Entry 4DV1 (X-ray diffraction, 3.85 A resolution); this record covers chains A and H of the 21 polymer chains in the assembly.

Chain A:
Molecule: 16S rRNA
Source organism: Thermus thermophilus
Sequence (1522 nucleotides; numbered 0 to 1544 plus 19 insertion-coded residues; 42 numbers in that range are skipped by the numbering (no residue carries them; nothing is unmodelled there); the number before each row is that of its first residue; a row labelled like 190A-190L holds insertion residues (190A, then the next letters in order); numbering starts at 0):
     0 UUUGUUGGAG AGUUUGAUCC GGGCUCAGGG UGAACGCUGG CGGCGUGCCU AAGACAUGCA
    60 AGUCGUGCGG G
    73 CCGCGGGGUU UU
    88 ACUCCG
    95 UGGUC
   101 AGCGGCGGAC GGGUGAGUAA CGCGUGGGU
  129A G
   130 ACCUACCCGG AAGAGGGGGA CAACCCGGGG AAACUCGGGC UAAUCCCCCA UGUGGACCCG
   190 C
190A-190L CCCUUGGGGUGU
   191 GUCCAAAGGG CUUU
   216 GCCCGCUUCC GGAUGGGCCC GCGUCCCAUC AGCUAGUUGG UGGGGUAAUG GCCCACCAAG
   276 GCGACGACGG GUAGCCGGUC UGAGAGGAUG GCCGGCCACA GGGGCACUGA GACACGGGCC
   336 CCACUCCUAC GGGAGGCAGC AGUUAGGAAU CUUCCGCAAU GGGCGCAAGC CUGACGGAGC
   396 GACGCCGCUU GGAGGAAGAA GCCCUUCGGG GUGUAAACUC CUGAA
   442 CCCGGGACGA AACCCCCGAC GA
   474 GGGGACUGAC GGUACCGGG
   494 GUAAUAGCGC CGGCCAACUC CGUGCCAGCA GCCGCGGUAA UACGGAGGGC GCGAGCGUUA
   554 CCCGGAUUCA CUGGGCGUAA AGGGCGUGUA GGCGGCCUGG GGCGUCCCAU GUGAAAGACC
   614 ACGGCUCAAC CGUGGGGGAG CGUGGGAUAC GCUCAGGCUA GACGGUGGGA GAGGGUGGUG
   674 GAAUUCCCGG AGUAGCGGUG AAAUGCGCAG AUACCGGGAG GAACGCCGAU GGCGAAGGCA
   734 GCCACCUGGU CCACCCGUGA CGCUGAGGCG CGAAAGCGUG GGGAGCAAAC CGGAUUAGAU
   794 ACCCGGGUAG UCCACGCCCU AAACGAUGCG CGCUAGGUCU CUGGGUCU
   848 CCUGGGGGCC GAAGCUAACG CGUUAAGCGC GCCGCCUGGG GAGUACGGCC GCAAGGCUGA
   908 AACUCAAAGG AAUUGACGGG GGCCCGCACA AGCGGUGGAG CAUGUGGUUU AAUUCGAAGX
   968 AACGCGAAGA ACCUUACCAG GCCUUGACAU GCUAGG
 1003A G
  1004 AACCCGGGUG AAAGCCUGGG GUGCCCC
1030A-1030D GCGA
  1031 GGGGAGCCCU AGCACAGGUG CUGCAUGGCC GUCGUCAGCU CGUGCCGUGA GGUGUUGGGU
  1091 UAAGUCCCGC AACGAGCGCA ACCCCCGCCG UUAGUUGCCA GCGGUUCGGC CGGGCACUCU
  1151 AACGGGACUG CCCGCGAAA
  1171 GCGGGAGGAA GGAGGGGACG ACGUCUGGUC AGCAUGGCCC UUACGGCCUG GGCGACACAC
  1231 GUGCUACAAU GCCCACUACA AAGCGAUGCC ACCCGGCAAC GGGGAGCUAA UCGCAAAAAG
  1291 GUGGGCCCAG UUCGGAUUGG GGUCUGCAAC CCGACCCCAU GAAGCCGGAA UCGCUAGUAA
  1351 UCGCGGAUCA G
 1361A C
  1362 CAUGCCGCGG UGAAUACGUU CCCGGGCCUU GUACACACXG CCXGUXACGC CAUGGGAGCG
  1422 GGCUCUACCC GAAGUCGCCG GG
  1446 AGCCUACGGG
  1459 CAGGCGCCGA GGGUAGGGCC CGUGACUGGG GCGAAGUCGU AACAAGGUAG CUGUACCGGA
  1519 AGGUGCGGCU GGAUCCACUC CUUUCU
Not modelled in the structure: 0-4, 1534-1538
Construct notes: engineered mutation G20 (U666 in M26923.1); conflict C1534 (A2157 in M26923.1), A1535 (C2158 in M26923.1)
Modified positions: PSU (pseudouridine-5'-monophosphate) at position 516, 7MG (7N-methyl-8-hydroguanosine-5'-monophosphate) at position 527, M2G (N2-dimethylguanosine-5'-monophosphate) at position 966, 5MC (5-methylcytidine-5'-monophosphate) at position 967, 2MG (2N-methylguanosine-5'-monophosphate) at position 1207, 5MC (5-methylcytidine-5'-monophosphate) at position 1400, 4OC (4n,o2'-methylcytidine-5'-monophosphate) at position 1402, 5MC (5-methylcytidine-5'-monophosphate) at position 1404, 5MC (5-methylcytidine-5'-monophosphate) at position 1407, UR3 (3-methyluridine-5'-monophoshate) at position 1498, MA6 (6N-dimethyladenosine-5'-monophoshate) at position 1518, MA6 (6N-dimethyladenosine-5'-monophoshate) at position 1519, PSU (pseudouridine-5'-monophosphate) at position 1540, PSU (pseudouridine-5'-monophosphate) at position 1541
Metal / ion sites: Mg2+ site 1 near U5 (its only coordinating residue here); Mg2+ site 2 near G6 (its only coordinating residue here); Mg2+ site 3 near G21 (its only coordinating residue here); Mg2+ site 4: C48, G115; Mg2+ site 5 near A53 (its only coordinating residue here); Mg2+ site 6: C58, A59, U387; Mg2+ site 7 near G105 (its only coordinating residue here); Mg2+ site 8 near G107 (its only coordinating residue here); Mg2+ site 9: A109, G331; Mg2+ site 10 near A109 (its only coordinating residue here); Mg2+ site 11 near G111 (its only coordinating residue here); Mg2+ site 12: G117, G289; 91 more Mg2+ sites not listed
Small-molecule neighbours: streptomycin (SRY): U12, U14, C526, 7MG_527, C912, A913, A914, A915, C1490, G1491

Chain H:
Protein: ribosomal protein S8
Source organism: Thermus thermophilus
UniProtKB: Q5SHQ2 (RS8_THET8); numbering as in UniProt (aligned over 1-138)
Amino-acid sequence (138 residues; row label = number of the first residue in the row):
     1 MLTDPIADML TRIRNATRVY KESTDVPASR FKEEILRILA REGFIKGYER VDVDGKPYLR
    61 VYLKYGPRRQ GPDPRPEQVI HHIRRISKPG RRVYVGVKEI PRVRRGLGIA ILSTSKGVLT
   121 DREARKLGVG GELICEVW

Interface between chain A and chain H:
Contacting residue pairs - 71 pairs, chain A then chain H:
  C564(A) - Arg91(H)  hydrogen bond to the sugar
  C586(A) - Pro89(H)  phosphate contact
  C586(A) - Gly90(H)  sugar contact
  G587(A) - Thr3(H)  sugar contact
  G587(A) - Pro89(H)  phosphate contact
  G587(A) - Arg92(H)  salt bridge to the phosphate
  G588(A) - Met1(H)  sugar contact
  G588(A) - Pro5(H)  phosphate contact
  C589(A) - Pro5(H)  phosphate contact
  C589(A) - Ala28(H)  sugar contact
  C589(A) - Ser29(H)  phosphate contact
  C590(A) - Ser29(H)  phosphate contact
  C590(A) - Arg30(H)  hydrogen bond to the phosphate
  U591(A) - Arg30(H)  salt bridge to the phosphate
  G597(A) - Tyr94(H)  hydrogen bond to the base
  U598(A) - Tyr94(H)  sugar contact
  C599(A) - Val95(H)  sugar contact
  C599(A) - Gly96(H)  phosphate contact
  C599(A) - Ser115(H)  base contact
  C599(A) - Val129(H)  sugar contact
  C599(A) - Gly130(H)  hydrogen bond to the sugar
  C599(A) - Gly131(H)  sugar contact
  C600(A) - Gly96(H)  phosphate contact
  C600(A) - Val97(H)  hydrogen bond to the phosphate
  C600(A) - Gly128(H)  sugar contact
  G631(A) - Lys98(H)  salt bridge to the phosphate
  A640(A) - Ser115(H)  hydrogen bond to the sugar
  A640(A) - Lys116(H)  sugar contact
  U641(A) - Ser115(H)  sugar contact
  A642(A) - Phe31(H)  sugar contact
  A642(A) - Ser113(H)  hydrogen bond to the base
  A642(A) - Thr114(H)  hydrogen bond to the base
  A642(A) - Ser115(H)  base contact
  C643(A) - Phe31(H)  sugar contact
  C643(A) - Tyr94(H)  base contact
  C643(A) - Ser113(H)  hydrogen bond to the sugar
  C643(A) - Glu132(H)  hydrogen bond to the sugar
  G644(A) - Arg92(H)  sugar contact
  G644(A) - Tyr94(H)  sugar contact
  U652(A) - Lys56(H)  phosphate contact
  A653(A) - Lys56(H)  salt bridge to the phosphate
  G654(A) - Met1(H)  sugar contact
  G755(A) - Met1(H)  sugar contact
  C824(A) - Met1(H)  hydrogen bond to the sugar
  C824(A) - Leu2(H)  sugar contact
  G825(A) - Asp8(H)  hydrogen bond to the sugar
  G825(A) - Thr11(H)  base contact
  G825(A) - Arg12(H)  hydrogen bond to the sugar
  C826(A) - Arg12(H)  salt bridge to the phosphate
  C826(A) - Asn15(H)  hydrogen bond to the base
  U827(A) - Asn15(H)  sugar contact
  U827(A) - Val19(H)  sugar contact
  A828(A) - Val19(H)  phosphate contact
  A828(A) - Lys21(H)  salt bridge to the phosphate
  A860(A) - Arg18(H)  hydrogen bond to the sugar
  A860(A) - Arg75(H)  hydrogen bond to the phosphate
  G861(A) - Arg75(H)  salt bridge to the phosphate
  G874(A) - Asn15(H)  base contact
  C875(A) - Thr11(H)  sugar contact
  C875(A) - Arg14(H)  hydrogen bond to the phosphate
  C875(A) - Asn15(H)  hydrogen bond to the sugar
  G876(A) - Ala7(H)  sugar contact
  G876(A) - Thr11(H)  hydrogen bond to the sugar
  G876(A) - Arg14(H)  salt bridge to the phosphate
  C877(A) - Thr3(H)  base contact
  C877(A) - Asp4(H)  sugar contact
  C877(A) - Lys88(H)  salt bridge to the phosphate
  C877(A) - Pro89(H)  sugar contact
  G878(A) - Thr3(H)  sugar contact
  G878(A) - Lys88(H)  phosphate contact
  G878(A) - Pro89(H)  phosphate contact
Also at the interface, not in a pair above, chain A (37 interface residues in all): A753, G823, A859, C879
Also at the interface, not in a pair above, chain H (40 interface residues in all): Gly117

Summary:
The interface between chain A and chain H involves 37 residues on one side and 40 on the other, with 19
hydrogen bonds and 9 salt bridges. Among the polar pairs are G597(A)-Tyr94(H), A642(A)-Ser113(H) and
A642(A)-Thr114(H). Ligands of chain A: streptomycin.
Chain A is 16S rRNA and chain H is ribosomal protein S8, both from Thermus thermophilus; the structure,
Crystal structure of the Thermus thermophilus 30S ribosomal subunit with a 16S rRNA mutation, U20G, bound ...,
was determined by X-ray diffraction.
